8WH4 - chains B and F of the 7 polymer chains in the assembly; structure by electron microscopy, 3.03 A resolution.

[Chain B (and F)]
Name: Uncoating factor OPG117
Source organism: Monkeypox virus
Notes: chain F of this document is another copy of the same molecule, construct and numbering; everything in this record applies to it too
UniProt: Q5IXS3 (Q5IXS3_MONPV); residues 1-785 here = UniProt positions 1-785
Amino-acid sequence (785 residues; each row starts with the number of its first residue):
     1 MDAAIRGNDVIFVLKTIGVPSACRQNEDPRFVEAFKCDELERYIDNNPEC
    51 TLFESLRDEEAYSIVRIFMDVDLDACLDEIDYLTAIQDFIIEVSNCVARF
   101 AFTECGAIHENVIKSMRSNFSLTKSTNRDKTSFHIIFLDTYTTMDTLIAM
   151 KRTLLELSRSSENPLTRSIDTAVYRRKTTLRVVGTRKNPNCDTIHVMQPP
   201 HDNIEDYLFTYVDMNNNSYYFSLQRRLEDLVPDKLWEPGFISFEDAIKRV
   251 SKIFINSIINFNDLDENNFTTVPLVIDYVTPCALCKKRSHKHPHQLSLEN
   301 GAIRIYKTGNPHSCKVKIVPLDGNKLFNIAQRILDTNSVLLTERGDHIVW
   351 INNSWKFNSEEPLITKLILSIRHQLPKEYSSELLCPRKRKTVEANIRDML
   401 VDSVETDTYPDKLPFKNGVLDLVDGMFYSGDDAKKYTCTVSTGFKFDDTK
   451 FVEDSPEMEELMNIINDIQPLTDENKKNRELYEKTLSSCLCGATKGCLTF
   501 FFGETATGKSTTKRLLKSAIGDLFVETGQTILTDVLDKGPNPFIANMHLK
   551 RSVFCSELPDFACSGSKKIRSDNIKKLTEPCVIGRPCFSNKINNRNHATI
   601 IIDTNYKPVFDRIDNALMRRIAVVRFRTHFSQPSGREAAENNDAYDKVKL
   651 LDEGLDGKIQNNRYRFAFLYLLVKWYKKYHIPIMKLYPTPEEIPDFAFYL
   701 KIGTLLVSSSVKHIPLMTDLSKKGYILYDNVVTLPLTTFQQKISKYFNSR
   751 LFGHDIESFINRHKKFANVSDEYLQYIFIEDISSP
Disordered / not traced: 1-322

[How chain B and chain F interact]
Residue-residue contacts (54; chain B residue first):
  Ile351(B) with Val401(F), hydrophobic
  Asn352(B) with Val401(F)
  Thr365(B) with Asp398(F)
  Lys366(B) with Arg397(F); Asp398(F); Leu400(F), hydrogen bond (side chain-backbone)
  Leu369(B) with Phe327(F), hydrophobic; Asp398(F)
  Leu384(B) with Asn324(F), hydrogen bond (backbone-side chain); Asn395(F)
  Pro386(B) with Thr391(F); Asn395(F)
  Arg387(B) with Thr391(F), hydrogen bond
  Arg389(B) with Asn395(F), hydrogen bond; Asp398(F), salt bridge
  Lys416(B) with Asp402(F), salt bridge
  Thr505(B) with Asn615(F); Ala616(F)
  Glu526(B) with Ile583(F); Ile592(F)
  Thr530(B) with Asp537(F)
  Pro542(B) with Arg585(F); Asn590(F)
  Phe543(B) with Asp537(F); Ile583(F), hydrophobic; Arg585(F); Ile592(F), hydrophobic
  Asn546(B) with Asn590(F); Ile592(F)
  Glu557(B) with Glu579(F)
  Leu558(B) with Asp572(F)
  Pro559(B) with Asp572(F)
  Asp560(B) with Asp572(F); Arg612(F)
  Pro586(B) with Asn590(F)
  Cys587(B) with Asn590(F), hydrogen bond (backbone-side chain)
  Tyr606(B) with Arg612(F); Asp614(F), hydrogen bond
  Asn641(B) with Leu706(F); Val707(F); Ser708(F)
  Asn642(B) with Tyr776(F)
  Asp643(B) with Ser708(F), hydrogen bond; Gln775(F)
  Glu653(B) with Ile683(F); Lys685(F); Tyr687(F), hydrogen bond
  Asn748(B) with Val769(F); Ser770(F), hydrogen bond (side chain-backbone)
  Ser749(B) with Val769(F)
  Arg750(B) with Val769(F), hydrogen bond (side chain-backbone); Ser770(F)
  Leu751(B) with Phe766(F), hydrophobic; Val769(F)
Also at the interface, not in a pair above, chain B (42 interface residues in all): Arg372, Cys385, Ala506, Lys513, Thr527, Gly528, Phe588, Gln632, Ala638, Tyr645, Leu651
Also at the interface, not in a pair above, chain F (43 interface residues in all): Leu341, Ala394, Met399, Lys538, Lys575, Lys576, Phe588, Ser589, Arg619, Gly703, Ser709, Asn768

[In short]
42 residues of chain B and 43 residues of chain F are in contact; the contacts include 10 hydrogen bonds and 2
salt bridges. Polar contacts include Arg389(B)-Asp398(F), Lys416(B)-Asp402(F) and Lys366(B)-Leu400(F).
Chain B and chain F are both Uncoating factor OPG117 (Monkeypox virus); the structure, MPOX E5 hexamer ssDNA
bound apo conformation, was determined by electron microscopy together with 8WH0 and 8WH2 from the same study.
